Entry 6KUT (electron microscopy, 4.10 A resolution (low resolution: residue-level contacts below are approximate; hydrogen-bond / salt-bridge calls are withheld)); this record covers chains A and C of the 5 polymer chains in the assembly.

== Chain A ==
Molecule: Polymerase 3
From: Influenza D virus (D/swine/Oklahoma/1334/2011)
UniProtKB: K9LHJ4 (K9LHJ4_9ORTO); residues 1-710 here = UniProt positions 1-710
Chain sequence (710 residues; row label = number of the first residue in the row):
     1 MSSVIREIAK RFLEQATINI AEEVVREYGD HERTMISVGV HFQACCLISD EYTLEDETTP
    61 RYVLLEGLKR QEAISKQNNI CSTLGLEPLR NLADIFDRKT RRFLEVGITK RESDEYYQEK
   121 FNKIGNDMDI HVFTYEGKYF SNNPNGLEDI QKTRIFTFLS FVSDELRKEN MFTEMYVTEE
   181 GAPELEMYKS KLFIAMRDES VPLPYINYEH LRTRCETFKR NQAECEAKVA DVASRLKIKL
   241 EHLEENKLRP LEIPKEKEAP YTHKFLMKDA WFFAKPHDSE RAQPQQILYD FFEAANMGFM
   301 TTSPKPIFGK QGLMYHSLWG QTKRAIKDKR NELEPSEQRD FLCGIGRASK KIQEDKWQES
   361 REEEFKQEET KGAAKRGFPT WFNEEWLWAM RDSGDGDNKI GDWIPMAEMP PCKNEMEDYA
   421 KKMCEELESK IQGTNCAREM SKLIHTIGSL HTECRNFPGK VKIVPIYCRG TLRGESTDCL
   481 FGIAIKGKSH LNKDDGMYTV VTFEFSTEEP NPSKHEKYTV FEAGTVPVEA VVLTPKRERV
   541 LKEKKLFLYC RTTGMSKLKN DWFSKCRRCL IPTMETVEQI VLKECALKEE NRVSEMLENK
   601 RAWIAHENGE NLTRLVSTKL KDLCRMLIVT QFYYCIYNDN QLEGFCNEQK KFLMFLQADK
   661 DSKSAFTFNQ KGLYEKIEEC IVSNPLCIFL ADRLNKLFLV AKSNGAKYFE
Disordered / not traced: 1-3, 181-183, 394-398, 531-541

== Chain C ==
Molecule: Polymerase PB2
From: Influenza D virus (D/swine/Oklahoma/1334/2011)
UniProtKB: K9LHF3 (K9LHF3_9ORTO); residues 1-772 here = UniProt positions 1-772
Chain sequence (772 residues; row label = number of the first residue in the row):
     1 MSLLLTLAKE YANLTKDKKS CKLLSQGTVS SYTTFKKWTT SRKEKNPSLR MRWAMGSKFP
    61 IMANREILEE AGIPEQWEGI DLWSKKDDVS KLGMVLASPA AITYWNFCGP GVDNSSVIKD
   121 VYKAKFMKKE RWRETLWGPM NFELVGKQRR VVETQPVEIK LNQKEIKELT MWVLFEDEAN
   181 LASKFIQENF SLVLSLRELY KGKAVNKDVA AFMIAHQFSP EKRFLPTFGP IRPERMELLH
   241 CLGGDFWKIE AVTAGSLNEE QKKRDVRAVA RKICLRASVD LFTPAEKIRD YIASVTMRFG
   301 TVERTFEDVI RNSDDISAEV TLCKAALGCE LGKSMSFGNL NLRKVSGEAE TMEKTVYWGL
   361 KPIKYKCWRG EETFYCELRK VTCMFRRSEG LDWANIGPGS PEERRELLAM VMIFCRDGRF
   421 FESAPVNIDE SFFRTRLNKE IPYQYVLLKW VRQSRDNLDA LLSTRGLIPA HIGQFGKGMG
   481 IDGSSSSSMV YKGVMLSKTP IDIVESKEKH RLFLNDNIEA VTERGAMVAS IMDLSEDNRE
   541 TFNDVTFNHV DLAVLKDEKT AIIKIYRSLV ERINTDDDGL PALIMGKRYL ELYQLDEVKD
   601 AVGLIPKRML GAYSYQARQL IQSQIKNDSY SLPEIIKLLP FCYSPPKKML FDGTFHFKNQ
   661 MYVRPGINTN LFSFSKTDKS KIYVNGSAVK IKLVLGDDEM DTSLAFVEGF QVCEYDPRAP
   721 LIPRRDLRLI GFGKKVRVFV GQGQEKTLVR TSSKRAASHD VSKNIRRMRL EV
Disordered / not traced: 1, 88-91, 255-706, 753-772

== Chain A / chain C interface ==
Residue-residue contacts (45; chain A residue first):
  Arg11(A) - Lys164(C)
  Arg11(A) - Glu168(C)
  Arg11(A) - Ser183(C)
  Arg11(A) - Phe185(C)
  Phe12(A) - Lys184(C)
  Glu14(A) - Lys184(C)
  Gln43(A) - Lys184(C)
  Glu136(A) - Lys746(C)
  Gly137(A) - Tyr715(C)
  Lys138(A) - Tyr715(C)
  Ile150(A) - Thr751(C)
  Thr153(A) - Gln711(C)
  Thr153(A) - Thr751(C)
  Phe156(A) - Cys713(C)
  Thr157(A) - Gln711(C)
  Phe161(A) - Leu181(C)
  Phe161(A) - Ser183(C)
  Phe161(A) - Lys184(C)
  Asp164(A) - Leu181(C)
  Asp164(A) - Gln744(C)
  Glu165(A) - Leu181(C)
  Lys168(A) - Glu168(C)
  Lys168(A) - Asn180(C)
  Lys413(A) - Trp132(C)
  Asn414(A) - Trp137(C)
  Glu415(A) - Trp137(C)
  Glu415(A) - Cys241(C)
  Met416(A) - Met140(C)
  Met416(A) - Cys241(C)
  Met416(A) - Trp247(C)
  His451(A) - Leu49(C)
  His451(A) - Trp53(C)
  Arg455(A) - Trp53(C)
  Asn456(A) - Gly56(C)
  Asn456(A) - Ser57(C)
  Lys557(A) - Trp53(C)
  Asp561(A) - Leu49(C)
  Ser564(A) - Arg52(C)
  Leu582(A) - Phe246(C)
  Lys583(A) - Phe246(C)
  Cys585(A) - Phe142(C)
  Ala586(A) - Phe246(C)
  Glu589(A) - Phe142(C)
  Glu589(A) - Glu143(C)
  Asn591(A) - Phe142(C)
Interface residues without a listed pair, chain A (41 interface residues in all): Ile8, Lys10, Leu13, Tyr139, Arg167, Glu169, Asp494, Lys565, Glu590, Val593
Interface residues without a listed pair, chain C (34 interface residues in all): Lys45, Gly138, Leu144, Glu165, Ala182, Ile249, Val712, Glu714

== In short ==
Chain A and chain C form an interface of 41 and 34 residues respectively.
Here chain A is Polymerase 3 and chain C is Polymerase PB2, both from Influenza D virus
(D/swine/Oklahoma/1334/2011). Entry 6KUT (Structure of influenza D virus polymerase bound to vRNA promoter in
Mode B conformation (Class B2)) was determined by electron microscopy (same publication as 6KUJ, 6KUK, 6KUP,
6KUR, 6KUV and 6KV5).
